PDB entry 1GXZ | X-ray diffraction, 2.10 A resolution | chain A

== Chain A ==
Molecule: T-cell ecto-ADP-ribosyltransferase 2
Organism: Rattus norvegicus
Notes: EC 2.4.2.31
UniProtKB: P20974 (NRT2_RAT); residues 1-226 here correspond to UniProt positions 21-246 (UniProt number = residue number + 20)
Amino-acid sequence (226 residues; row label = number of the first residue in the row):
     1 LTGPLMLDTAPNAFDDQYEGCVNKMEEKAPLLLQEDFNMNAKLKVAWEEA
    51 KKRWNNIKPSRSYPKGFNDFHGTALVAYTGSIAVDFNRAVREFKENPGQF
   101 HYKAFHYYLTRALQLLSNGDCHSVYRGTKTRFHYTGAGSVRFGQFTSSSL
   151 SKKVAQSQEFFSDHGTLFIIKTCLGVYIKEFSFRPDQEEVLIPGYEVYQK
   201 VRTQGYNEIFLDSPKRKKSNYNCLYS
Unresolved in the structure: 1-3
Curated features (UniProtKB/Swiss-Prot):
  - active site: R126, S147, E189
  - binding site (NAD(+)): Y78, R126, Q144, S182
  - modified residue: R184 (ADP-ribosylarginine)
  - lipidation: S226 (GPI-anchor amidated serine)
Disulfides: C21-C223, C121-C173
Small-molecule neighbours: 5-bromonicotinamide (BRT): Y125, R126, G127, S147, S148, S149, V154, A155, F160, Q187, E189

== In short ==
Bound to chain A: 5-bromonicotinamide. Curated annotation (UniProt) lists 3 active-site residues and 4
NAD+-binding residues.
Chain A is T-cell ecto-ADP-ribosyltransferase 2 (Rattus norvegicus); the structure, crystal structure of the
eukaryotic mono-ADP-ribosyltransferase ART2.2; Crystal form B (P212121), was determined by X-ray diffraction,
deposited together with 1GXY and 1GY0.
